PDB entry 3SJV | X-ray diffraction, 3.10 A resolution | chains A and E of the 5 polymer chains in the assembly

# Chain A
Protein: HLA class I histocompatibility antigen, B-8 alpha chain
From: Homo sapiens
Notes: fragment: Extracellular domain residues 25-301
Reference sequence: P30460 (1B08_HUMAN); residues 1-277 here correspond to UniProt positions 25-301 (UniProt number = residue number + 24)
Chain sequence (277 residues; row label = number of the first residue in the row):
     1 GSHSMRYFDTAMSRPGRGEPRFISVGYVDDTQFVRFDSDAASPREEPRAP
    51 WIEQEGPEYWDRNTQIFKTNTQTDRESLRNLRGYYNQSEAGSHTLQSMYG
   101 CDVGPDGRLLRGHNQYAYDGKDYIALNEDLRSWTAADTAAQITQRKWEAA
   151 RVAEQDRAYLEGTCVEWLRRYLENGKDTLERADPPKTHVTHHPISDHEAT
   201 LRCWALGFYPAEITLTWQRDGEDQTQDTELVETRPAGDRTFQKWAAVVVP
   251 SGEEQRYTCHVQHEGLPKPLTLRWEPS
Cystine bridges: Cys101-Cys164, Cys203-Cys259

# Chain E
Protein: RL42 T cell receptor, beta chain
From: Homo sapiens
Chain sequence (244 residues; row label = number of the first residue in the row; note: 13 numbers in that range are skipped by the numbering (no residue carries them; nothing is unmodelled there); numbers below 1 keep their minus sign (His-1 is residue -1)):
    -1 HMNAGVTQTPKFRVLKTGQSMTLLCAQDMNHEY
    39 MYWYRQDPGMGLRLIHYSVGEGT
    66 TAKGEVP
    74 DGYNVSRL
    83 KKQNFLLGLESAAPSQTSVYFCASGQGNFDIQYFGAGTRLSVLEDLKNVF
   133 PPEVAVFEPSEAEISHTQKATLVCLATGFYPDHVELSWWVNGKEVHSGVC
   183 TDPQPLKEQPALNDSRYALSSRLRVSATFWQNPRNHFRCQVQFYGLSEND
   233 EWTQDRAKPVTQIVSAEAWGRAD
Unresolved in the structure: -1 to 1
Cystine bridges: Cys23-Cys104, Cys156-Cys221

# Chain A / chain E interface
Residue-residue contacts (11):
  Thr69(A) with Asn110(E), hydrogen bond (backbone-side chain)
  Gln72(A) with Tyr31(E); Val57(E); Asn110(E)
  Thr73(A) with Tyr31(E); Asn110(E), hydrogen bond
  Glu76(A) with Glu30(E); Tyr31(E), hydrogen bond
  Arg79(A) with Glu30(E), salt bridge; Val57(E), hydrogen bond (side chain-backbone); Gly58(E)
Also at the interface, not in a pair above, chain A (6 interface residues in all): Arg75
Also at the interface, not in a pair above, chain E (6 interface residues in all): Thr61

# Overview
Chain A and chain E each contribute 6 residues to their interface; the contacts include 4 hydrogen bonds and 1
salt bridge. Among the polar pairs are Arg79(A)-Glu30(E), Thr69(A)-Asn110(E) and Thr73(A)-Asn110(E).
Chain A is HLA class I histocompatibility antigen, B-8 alpha chain and chain E is RL42 T cell receptor, beta
chain, both from Homo sapiens; the structure, Crystal structure of the RL42 TCR in complex with HLA-B8-FLR,
was determined by X-ray diffraction, deposited together with 3SKM, 3SKN and 3SKO.
